4X1I - chains D and E of the 5 polymer chains in the assembly; structure by X-ray diffraction, 3.11 A resolution.

== Chain D ==
Name: Tubulin beta chain
Source organism: Ovis aries
Reference sequence: D0VWY9 (D0VWY9_SHEEP); the author numbering skips numbers that UniProt does not, so the offset changes along the chain: 1-44 = UniProt 1-44; 47-360 = UniProt 45-358; 369-455 = UniProt 359-445
Chain sequence (445 residues; numbered 1 to 455; 10 numbers in that range are skipped by the numbering (no residue carries them; nothing is unmodelled there); the number before each row is that of its first residue):
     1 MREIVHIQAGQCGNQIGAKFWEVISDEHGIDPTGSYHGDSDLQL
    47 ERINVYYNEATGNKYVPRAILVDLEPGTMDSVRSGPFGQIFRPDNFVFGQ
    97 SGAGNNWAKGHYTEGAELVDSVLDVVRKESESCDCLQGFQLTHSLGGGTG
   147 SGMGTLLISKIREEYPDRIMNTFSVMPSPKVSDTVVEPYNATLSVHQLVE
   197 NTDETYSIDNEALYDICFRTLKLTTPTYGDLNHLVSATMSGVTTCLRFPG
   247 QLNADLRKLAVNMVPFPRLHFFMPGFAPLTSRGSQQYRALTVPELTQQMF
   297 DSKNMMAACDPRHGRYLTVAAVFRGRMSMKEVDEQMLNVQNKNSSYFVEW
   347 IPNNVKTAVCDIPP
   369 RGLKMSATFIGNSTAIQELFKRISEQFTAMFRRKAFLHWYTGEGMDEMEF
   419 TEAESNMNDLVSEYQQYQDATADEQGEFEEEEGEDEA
Unresolved in the structure: 1, 442-455
Residues lining bound ligands:
  - 3WD (2-methyl-L-alanyl-N-[(3R,4S,5S)-3-methoxy-1-{(2S)-2-[(1R,2R)-1-methoxy-2-methyl-3-oxo-3-{[(1S)-2-phenyl-1-(1,3-thiazol-2-yl)ethyl]amino}propyl]pyrrolidin-1-yl}-5-methyl-1-oxoheptan-4-yl]-N-methyl-L-valinamide): Gln-11, Gln-15, Pro-175, Lys-176, Val-177, Asp-179, Tyr-210, Thr-221, Pro-222, Thr-223, Tyr-224, Gly-225, Asn-228, Arg-278
  - GDP (guanosine-5'-diphosphate): Gly-10, Gln-11, Cys-12, Gln-15, Ile-16, Asp-69, Ala-99, Asn-101, Ser-140, Gly-142, Gly-143, Gly-144, Thr-145, Gly-146, Ser-147, Val-171, Pro-173, Val-177, Ser-178, Glu-183, Asn-206, Tyr-224, Leu-227, Asn-228
  - colchicine (LOC; N-[(7S)-1,2,3,10-tetramethoxy-9-oxo-6,7-dihydro-5H-benzo[d]heptalen-7-yl]ethanamide): Val-238, Cys-241, Leu-242, Leu-248, Ala-250, Asp-251, Lys-254, Leu-255, Asn-258, Met-259, Thr-314, Val-315, Ala-316, Val-318, Asn-350, Val-351, Lys-352, Thr-353, Ala-354, Ile-378

== Chain E ==
Name: Stathmin-4
Source organism: Rattus norvegicus
Reference sequence: P63043 (STMN4_RAT); residues 5-145 here correspond to UniProt positions 49-189 (UniProt number = residue number + 44)
Chain sequence (142 residues; each row starts with the number of its first residue):
     4 ADMEVIELNKATSGQSWEVILKPPSFDGVPEFNASLPRRRDPSLEEIQKK
    54 LEAAEERRKYQEAELLKHLAEKREHEREVIQKAIEENNNFIKMAKEKLAQ
   104 KMESNKENREAHLAAMLERLQEKDKHAEEVRKNKELKEEASR
Unresolved in the structure: 4-8, 35-44, 142-145
Differences from the reference sequence: expression tag (4); engineered mutation Ala-14 (Cys58 in P63043), Trp-20 (Phe64 in P63043)
Curated features (UniProtKB/Swiss-Prot):
  - modified residue: Ser-46 (Phosphoserine)

== Interface between chain D and chain E ==
Residue-residue contacts - 27 pairs, chain D then chain E:
  Tyr-108(D) with His-129(E); Ala-130(E), hydrophobic; Val-133(E), hydrophobic; Arg-134(E)
  Thr-109(D) with Lys-137(E)
  Glu-110(D) with Lys-137(E), salt bridge
  Ala-112(D) with Arg-134(E)
  Ser-155(D) with Leu-123(E)
  Lys-156(D) with Asp-127(E)
  Arg-158(D) with Leu-123(E)
  Glu-159(D) with Leu-120(E); Leu-123(E); Gln-124(E), hydrogen bond; Asp-127(E)
  Pro-162(D) with Leu-116(E), hydrophobic
  Asn-197(D) with Leu-123(E)
  Thr-409(D) with Lys-140(E), hydrogen bond (backbone-side chain)
  Gly-410(D) with Lys-137(E)
  Glu-411(D) with Val-133(E); Lys-137(E), salt bridge
  Gly-412(D) with Val-133(E); Asn-136(E), hydrogen bond (backbone-side chain); Lys-137(E)
  Met-413(D) with Asn-136(E); Lys-140(E)
  Asp-414(D) with His-129(E), salt bridge
  Glu-417(D) with His-129(E), salt bridge

== Overview ==
17 residues of chain D and 12 residues of chain E are in contact, with 3 hydrogen bonds and 4 salt bridges.
Polar contacts include Glu-110(D)/Lys-137(E), Glu-411(D)/Lys-137(E) and Asp-414(D)/His-129(E). Ligands of
chain D: GDP, colchicine and compound 3WD.
Here chain D is Tubulin beta chain (Ovis aries) and chain E is Stathmin-4 (Rattus norvegicus). Entry 4X1I
(Discovery of cytotoxic Dolastatin 10 analogs with N-terminal modifications) was determined by X-ray
diffraction together with 4X1K, 4X1Y and 4X20 from the same study.
